Entry 7FDB (electron microscopy, 4.80 A resolution (low resolution: residue-level contacts below are approximate; hydrogen-bond / salt-bridge calls are withheld)); this record covers chains A and B of the 31 polymer chains in the assembly.

# Chain A
Molecule: Yeast Vacuolar ATPase A subunit
Organism: Saccharomyces cerevisiae S288C
Notes: EC 7.1.2.2
Sequence (617 residues; each row starts with the number of its first residue; numbering starts at 0):
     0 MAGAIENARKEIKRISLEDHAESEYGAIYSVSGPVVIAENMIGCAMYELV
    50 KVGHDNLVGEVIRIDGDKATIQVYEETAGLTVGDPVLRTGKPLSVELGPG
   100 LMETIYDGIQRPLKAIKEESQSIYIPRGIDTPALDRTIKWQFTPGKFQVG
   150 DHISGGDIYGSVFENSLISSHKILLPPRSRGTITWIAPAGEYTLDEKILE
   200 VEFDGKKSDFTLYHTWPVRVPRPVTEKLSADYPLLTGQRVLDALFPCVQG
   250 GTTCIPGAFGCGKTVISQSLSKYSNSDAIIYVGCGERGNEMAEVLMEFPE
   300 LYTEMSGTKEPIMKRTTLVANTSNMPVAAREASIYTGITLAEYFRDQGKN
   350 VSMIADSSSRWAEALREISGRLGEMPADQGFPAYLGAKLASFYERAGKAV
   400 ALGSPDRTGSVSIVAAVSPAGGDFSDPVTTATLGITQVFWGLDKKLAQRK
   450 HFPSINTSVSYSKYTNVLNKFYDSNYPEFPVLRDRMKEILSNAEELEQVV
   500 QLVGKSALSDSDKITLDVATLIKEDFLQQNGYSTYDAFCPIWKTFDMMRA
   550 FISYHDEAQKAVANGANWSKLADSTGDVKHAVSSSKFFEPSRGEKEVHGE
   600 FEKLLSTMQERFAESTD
Disordered / not traced: 0-22

# Chain B
Molecule: V-type proton ATPase subunit B
Organism: Saccharomyces cerevisiae S288C
UniProtKB: P16140 (VATB_YEAST); numbering as in UniProt (aligned over 1-517)
Sequence (517 residues; each row starts with the number of its first residue):
     1 MVLSDKELFAINKKAVEQGFNVKPRLNYNTVSGVNGPLVILEKVKFPRYN
    51 EIVNLTLPDGTVRQGQVLEIRGDRAIVQVFEGTSGIDVKKTTVEFTGESL
   101 RIPVSEDMLGRIFDGSGRPIDNGPKVFAEDYLDINGSPINPYARIYPEEM
   151 ISTGVSAIDTMNSIARGQKIPIFSASGLPHNEIAAQICRQAGLVRPTKDV
   201 HDGHEENFSIVFAAMGVNLETARFFKQDFEENGSLERTSLFLNLANDPTI
   251 ERIITPRLALTTAEYLAYQTERHVLTILTDMSSYADALREVSAAREEVPG
   301 RRGYPGYMYTDLSTIYERAGRVEGRNGSITQIPILTMPNDDITHPIPDLT
   351 GYITEGQIFVDRQLHNKGIYPPINVLPSLSRLMKSAIGEGMTRKDHGDVS
   401 NQLYAKYAIGKDAAAMKAVVGEEALSIEDKLSLEFLEKFEKTFITQGAYE
   451 DRTVFESLDQAWSLLRIYPKEMLNRISPKILDEFYDRARDDADEDEEDPD
   501 TRSSGKKKDASQEESLI
Disordered / not traced: 1-8, 196-204, 488-517
Curated features (UniProtKB/Swiss-Prot):
  - binding site (ATP): R381
  - modified residue (Phosphoserine): S4, S137, S503, S504, S511, S515
  - cross-link (Glycyl lysine isopeptide (Lys-Gly)): K14 (interchain with G-Cter in ubiquitin), K508 (interchain with G-Cter in ubiquitin)

# How chain A and chain B interact
Pairs across the interface (88; chain A residue first):
  Y28(A) - R71(B)
  Y28(A) - G72(B)
  S29(A) - I70(B)
  S29(A) - R71(B)
  V30(A) - Y49(B)
  V30(A) - I70(B)
  S31(A) - E69(B)
  G32(A) - Y49(B)
  T76(A) - Y49(B)
  A77(A) - R48(B)
  A77(A) - Y49(B)
  A77(A) - N50(B)
  G78(A) - R48(B)
  L79(A) - R48(B)
  L79(A) - Y49(B)
  T80(A) - F46(B)
  T80(A) - P47(B)
  T80(A) - R48(B)
  V81(A) - F46(B)
  V81(A) - P47(B)
  V81(A) - I70(B)
  I104(A) - Y142(B)
  L112(A) - N140(B)
  L112(A) - P141(B)
  K113(A) - Y142(B)
  K116(A) - N140(B)
  K116(A) - Y142(B)
  K116(A) - A143(B)
  I122(A) - I139(B)
  I122(A) - N140(B)
  I122(A) - V322(B)
  I122(A) - R325(B)
  Y123(A) - S137(B)
  Y123(A) - P138(B)
  Y123(A) - I139(B)
  I124(A) - S137(B)
  I124(A) - P138(B)
  I124(A) - I139(B)
  I124(A) - N140(B)
  G256(A) - Y352(B)
  A257(A) - Y352(B)
  F258(A) - G351(B)
  F258(A) - Y352(B)
  F258(A) - Q357(B)
  G284(A) - Y309(B)
  R286(A) - E317(B)
  R286(A) - G351(B)
  R286(A) - Y352(B)
  R286(A) - I353(B)
  R286(A) - E355(B)
  N288(A) - R144(B)
  N288(A) - K169(B)
  N288(A) - E355(B)
  E289(A) - E355(B)
  A291(A) - R144(B)
  A291(A) - Y146(B)
  E292(A) - Y146(B)
  E292(A) - L382(B)
  S322(A) - S313(B)
  S322(A) - E317(B)
  N323(A) - P138(B)
  N323(A) - S313(B)
  N323(A) - E317(B)
  M324(A) - P138(B)
  R329(A) - Y309(B)
  R359(A) - Y309(B)
  R359(A) - Y352(B)
  E362(A) - Y309(B)
  R365(A) - G300(B)
  R365(A) - G306(B)
  E366(A) - Y307(B)
  E366(A) - T310(B)
  S417(A) - Y352(B)
  P418(A) - Y352(B)
  A419(A) - R301(B)
  A419(A) - Y352(B)
  G420(A) - R301(B)
  G421(A) - R301(B)
  Q447(A) - L376(B)
  Q447(A) - P377(B)
  R448(A) - A408(B)
  R448(A) - I409(B)
  R448(A) - D412(B)
  K449(A) - L379(B)
  K449(A) - Y404(B)
  Q527(A) - R475(B)
  N529(A) - R475(B)
  Y531(A) - K384(B)
Other interface residues (no listed pair), chain A (56 interface residues in all): G82, G259, G287, L294, M295, T321, V326, G369, R370, H579
Other interface residues (no listed pair), chain B (53 interface residues in all): R295, E297, V298, T314, E323, D348, R381, A405, E471

# Summary
56 residues of chain A and 53 residues of chain B are in contact. UniProt lists ATP-binding residue R381(B) on
chain B.
Chain A is Yeast Vacuolar ATPase A subunit and chain B is V-type proton ATPase subunit B, both from
Saccharomyces cerevisiae S288C; the structure, CryoEM Structures of Reconstituted V-ATPase,State2, was
determined by electron microscopy.
